3W1B - chains A and B; structure by X-ray diffraction, 2.40 A resolution.

[Chain A]
Name: DNA ligase 4
Source organism: Homo sapiens
Notes: EC 6.5.1.1; fragment: Catalytic region
UniProtKB: P49917 (DNLI4_HUMAN); residue numbers follow UniProt; this construct covers 1-609
Sequence (610 residues; each row starts with the number of its first residue; numbering starts at 0):
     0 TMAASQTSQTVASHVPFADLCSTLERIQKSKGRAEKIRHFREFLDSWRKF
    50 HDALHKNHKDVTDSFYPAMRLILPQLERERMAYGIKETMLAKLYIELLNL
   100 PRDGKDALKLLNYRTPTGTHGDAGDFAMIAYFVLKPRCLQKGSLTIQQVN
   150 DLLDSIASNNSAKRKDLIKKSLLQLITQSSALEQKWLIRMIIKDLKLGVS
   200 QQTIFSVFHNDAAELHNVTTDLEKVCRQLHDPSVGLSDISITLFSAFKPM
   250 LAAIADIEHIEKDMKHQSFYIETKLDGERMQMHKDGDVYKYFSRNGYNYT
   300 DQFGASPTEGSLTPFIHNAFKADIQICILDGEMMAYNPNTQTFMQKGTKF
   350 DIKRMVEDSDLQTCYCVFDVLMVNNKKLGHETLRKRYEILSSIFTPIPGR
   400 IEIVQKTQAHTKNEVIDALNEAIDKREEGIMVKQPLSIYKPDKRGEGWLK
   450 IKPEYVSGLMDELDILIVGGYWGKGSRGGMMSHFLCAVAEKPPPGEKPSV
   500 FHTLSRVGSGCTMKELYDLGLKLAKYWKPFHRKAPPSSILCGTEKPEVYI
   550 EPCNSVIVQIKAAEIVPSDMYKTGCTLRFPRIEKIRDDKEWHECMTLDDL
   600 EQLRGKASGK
Unresolved in the structure: 0-5, 58-59, 115-123, 606-609
Glycans and other covalent adducts: adenosine monophosphate (AMP) linked to Lys273
Sequence notes: expression tag (0)
Ion coordination: Hg2+ site 1 near Cys137 (its only coordinating residue here); Hg2+ site 2 near Cys225 (its only coordinating residue here); Hg2+ site 3: Cys363, Cys365; Hg2+ site 4 near Cys510 (its only coordinating residue here); Hg2+ site 5: Ile538, Cys540; Hg2+ site 6: Cys552, Asn553; Hg2+ site 7 near Cys574 (its only coordinating residue here)
Ligand contacts: adenosine monophosphate (AMP): Asp275, Lys449, Lys451
From the paper describing this entry:
  - catalytic residues: Lys273 (citing earlier work)
  - disease-associated variants - T9I, M249V, G469E: decreased stability (proposed by the authors, not directly observed)
  - contacts within the chain: Thr9-Ser12 (hydrogen bond), Thr9-Gln146 (hydrogen bond), Met249-Trp447, Lys432-Trp447

[Chain B]
Name: Artemis-derived peptide
UniProtKB: Q96SD1 (DCR1C_HUMAN); residues 485-495 here = UniProt positions 485-495
Sequence (11 residues; numbered 485 to 495; the number before each row is that of its first residue):
   485 DVPQWEVFFKR
Unresolved in the structure: 485

[Chain A / chain B interface]
Contacting residue pairs - 20 pairs, chain A then chain B:
  His13(A) with Trp489(B)
  Val14(A) with Trp489(B), hydrophobic
  Pro15(A) with Trp489(B)
  Asp18(A) with Trp489(B), hydrogen bond; Phe493(B)
  Thr22(A) with Phe493(B)
  Arg25(A) with Lys494(B)
  Phe42(A) with Phe493(B), hydrophobic
  Ser45(A) with Trp489(B); Phe492(B), hydrogen bond (side chain-backbone); Phe493(B)
  Trp46(A) with Trp489(B), hydrophobic
  Lys48(A) with Phe492(B)
  Phe49(A) with Pro487(B); Gln488(B); Trp489(B); Phe492(B), hydrophobic
  Ala52(A) with Pro487(B); Phe492(B), hydrophobic
  Leu53(A) with Pro487(B)
Also at the interface, not in a pair above, chain A (14 interface residues in all): Ser21
Also at the interface, not in a pair above, chain B (7 interface residues in all): Arg495
The authors on this interface:
  - pairs named by the authors: Val14(A)-Trp489(B) (hydrophobic contact), Asp18(A)-Trp489(B) (hydrogen bond), Phe42(A)-Phe493(B), Phe49(A)-Phe492(B), Phe49(A)-Pro487(B) (hydrophobic contact), Ala52(A)-Pro487(B) (hydrophobic contact), Leu53(A)-Pro487(B) (hydrophobic contact)

[Overview]
14 residues of chain A and 7 residues of chain B are in contact; the contacts include 2 hydrogen bonds. Among
the polar pairs are Asp18(A)-Trp489(B) and Ser45(A)-Phe492(B). The authors report hydrophobic contacts between
Val14(A) and Trp489(B), Phe49(A) and Pro487(B) and Ala52(A) and Pro487(B) among others; a hydrogen bond
between Asp18(A) and Trp489(B); contacts between Phe42(A) and Phe493(B) and Phe49(A) and Phe492(B). The paper
reports the catalytic residue Lys273(A); T9I, M249V and G469E of chain A reduce stability.
Here chain A is DNA ligase 4 (Homo sapiens) and chain B is Artemis-derived peptide. Entry 3W1B (Crystal
Structure of Human DNA ligase IV-Artemis Complex (Mercury Derivative)) was determined by X-ray diffraction
together with 3W1G and 3W5O from the same study.
